2X4Q - chains D and E of the 3 polymer chains in the assembly; structure by X-ray diffraction, 1.90 A resolution.

== Chain D ==
Molecule: HLA class I histocompatibility antigen, a-2.1
Source organism: Homo sapiens
Reference sequence: P01892 (1A02_HUMAN); residues 1-275 here correspond to UniProt positions 25-299 (UniProt number = residue number + 24)
Chain sequence (275 residues; numbered 1 to 275; the number before each row is that of its first residue):
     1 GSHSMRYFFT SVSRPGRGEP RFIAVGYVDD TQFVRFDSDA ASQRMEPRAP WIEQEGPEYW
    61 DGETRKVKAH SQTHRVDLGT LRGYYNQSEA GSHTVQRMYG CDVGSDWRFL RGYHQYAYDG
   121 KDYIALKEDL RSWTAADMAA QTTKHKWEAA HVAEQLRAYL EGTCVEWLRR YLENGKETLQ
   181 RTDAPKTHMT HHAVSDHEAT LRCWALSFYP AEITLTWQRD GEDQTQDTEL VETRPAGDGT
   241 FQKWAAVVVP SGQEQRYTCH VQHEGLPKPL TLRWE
Cystine bridges: Cys101-Cys164, Cys203-Cys259

== Chain E ==
Molecule: Beta-2-microglobulin
Source organism: Homo sapiens
Reference sequence: P61769 (B2MG_HUMAN); residues 1-99 here correspond to UniProt positions 21-119 (UniProt number = residue number + 20)
Chain sequence (100 residues; row label = number of the first residue in the row; numbering starts at 0):
     0 MIQRTPKIQV YSRHPAENGK SNFLNCYVSG FHPSDIEVDL LKNGERIEKV EHSDLSFSKD
    60 WSFYLLYYTE FTPTEKDEYA CRVNHVTLSQ PKIVKWDRDM
Modified positions: Mse0 (selenomethionine; parent Met); Mse99 (selenomethionine; parent Met)
Cystine bridges: Cys25-Cys80
Curated features (UniProtKB/Swiss-Prot):
  - modified residue: Gln2 (Pyrrolidone carboxylic acid)
  - glycosylation: Ile1 (N-linked (Glc) (glycation) isoleucine), Lys19 (N-linked (Glc) (glycation) lysine), Lys41 (N-linked (Glc) (glycation) lysine), Lys48 (N-linked (Glc) (glycation) lysine), Lys58 (N-linked (Glc) (glycation) lysine), Lys91 (N-linked (Glc) (glycation) lysine), Lys94 (N-linked (Glc) (glycation) lysine)

== How chain D and chain E interact ==
Pairs across the interface (55):
  Phe8(D) - Ser55(E)
  Phe8(D) - Phe56(E)
  Phe9(D) - Phe56(E)
  Thr10(D) - Phe56(E)
  Thr10(D) - Phe62(E)
  Val12(D) - Ser33(E)
  Ile23(D) - Leu54(E)
  Val25(D) - Asp53(E)
  Val25(D) - Leu54(E)
  Val25(D) - Ser55(E)
  Tyr27(D) - Ser55(E)  hydrogen bond
  Tyr27(D) - Tyr63(E)  hydrogen bond
  Gln32(D) - Asp53(E)
  Arg35(D) - Asp53(E)  salt bridge
  Arg48(D) - Asp53(E)  salt bridge
  Ser92(D) - Mse0(E)
  His93(D) - Mse0(E)
  Gln96(D) - His31(E)  hydrogen bond
  Gln96(D) - Phe56(E)
  Gln96(D) - Trp60(E)
  Gln96(D) - Phe62(E)
  Arg97(D) - Phe56(E)
  Gln115(D) - Trp60(E)
  Tyr116(D) - Trp60(E)
  Ala117(D) - Trp60(E)
  Asp119(D) - Mse0(E)
  Asp119(D) - Ile1(E)
  Asp119(D) - His31(E)
  Gly120(D) - Ile1(E)
  Gly120(D) - His31(E)
  Gly120(D) - Trp60(E)
  Lys121(D) - Ile1(E)
  Asp122(D) - Trp60(E)  hydrogen bond
  Thr190(D) - Mse99(E)  hydrogen bond (side chain-backbone)
  His192(D) - Asp98(E)  salt bridge
  His192(D) - Mse99(E)
  Arg202(D) - Mse99(E)  hydrogen bond (side chain-backbone)
  Trp204(D) - Mse99(E)  hydrogen bond (side chain-backbone)
  Val231(D) - Gln8(E)
  Glu232(D) - Lys6(E)
  Glu232(D) - Gln8(E)  hydrogen bond (backbone-side chain)
  Glu232(D) - Ser28(E)  hydrogen bond
  Arg234(D) - Gln8(E)  hydrogen bond
  Arg234(D) - Tyr10(E)
  Arg234(D) - Tyr26(E)
  Pro235(D) - Tyr10(E)  hydrogen bond (backbone-side chain)
  Pro235(D) - Asn24(E)
  Pro235(D) - Tyr26(E)
  Ala236(D) - Arg12(E)  hydrogen bond (backbone-side chain)
  Ala236(D) - Asn24(E)  hydrogen bond (backbone-side chain)
  Gly237(D) - Arg12(E)  hydrogen bond (backbone-side chain)
  Gln242(D) - Tyr10(E)
  Gln242(D) - Ser11(E)
  Gln242(D) - Arg12(E)  hydrogen bond (side chain-backbone)
  Trp244(D) - Mse99(E)  hydrophobic
Other interface residues (no listed pair), chain D (37 interface residues in all): Thr94, Met98, Thr233, Asp238
Other interface residues (no listed pair), chain E (24 interface residues in all): His13, Asp59, Leu65

== In short ==
37 residues of chain D and 24 residues of chain E are in contact; the contacts include 15 hydrogen bonds and 3
salt bridges. Polar contacts include Arg35(D)-Asp53(E), Arg48(D)-Asp53(E) and His192(D)-Asp98(E).
Here chain D is HLA class I histocompatibility antigen, a-2.1 and chain E is Beta-2-microglobulin, both from
Homo sapiens. Entry 2X4Q (Crystal structure of MHC CLass I HLA-A2.1 bound to a photocleavable peptide) was
determined by X-ray diffraction, deposited together with 2X4P and 2X4T.
